Entry 1Z8U (X-ray diffraction, 2.40 A resolution); this record covers chains A and B.

# Chain A
Protein: Alpha-hemoglobin stabilizing protein
Source organism: Homo sapiens
Reference sequence: Q9NZD4 (AHSP_HUMAN); residue numbers follow UniProt; this construct covers 1-102
Sequence (102 residues; numbered 1 to 102; the number before each row is that of its first residue):
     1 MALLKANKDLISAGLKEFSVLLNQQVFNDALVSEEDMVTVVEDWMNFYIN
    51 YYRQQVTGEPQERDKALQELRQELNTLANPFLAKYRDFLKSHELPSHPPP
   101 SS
Disordered / not traced: 1, 92-102
Sequence notes: engineered mutation Ala30 (Pro in Q9NZD4)

# Chain B
Protein: Hemoglobin alpha chain
Source organism: Homo sapiens
Reference sequence: P69905 (HBA_HUMAN); residues 1-141 here = UniProt positions 1-141
Sequence (142 residues; each row starts with the number of its first residue; numbering starts at 0):
     0 MVLSPADKTNVKAAWGKVGAHAGEYGAEALERMFLSFPTTKTYFPHFDLS
    50 HGSAQVKGHGKKVADALTNAVAHVDDMPNALSALSDLHAHKLRVDPVNFK
   100 LLSHCLLVTLAAHLPAEFTPAVHASLDKFLASVSTVLTSKYR
Disordered / not traced: 0-1, 137-141
Sequence notes: initiating methionine (0)
Swiss-Prot annotation at these positions:
  - site: Lys61 (Not glycated)
  - natural variant: Asp6 (A6D: In J-Toronto; this construct carries the variant), Ala13 (A13D: In J-Paris 1/J-Aljezur), Glu27 (A27E: In Shenyang; this construct carries the variant), Lys61 (K61N: In Zambia; deletion: In Clinic), Asp64 (A64D: In Pontoise; this construct carries the variant), Asp75 (D75A: In Lille; D75G: In Chapel Hill; D75N: In G-Pest), Ala111 (A111D: In Petah Tikva)

# Chain A / chain B interface
Residue-residue contacts (30; chain A residue first):
  Glu17(A) - Pro119(B)
  Leu21(A) - His122(B)
  Leu21(A) - Asp126(B)
  Gln24(A) - Ala123(B)  hydrogen bond (side chain-backbone)
  Gln24(A) - Asp126(B)  hydrogen bond
  Gln24(A) - Lys127(B)
  Gln25(A) - Asp126(B)  hydrogen bond
  Asp29(A) - Lys99(B)  hydrogen bond (backbone-side chain)
  Ala30(A) - Val96(B)
  Leu31(A) - Val96(B)
  Val32(A) - Val96(B)
  Asp36(A) - Phe36(B)
  Asp36(A) - Thr38(B)
  Thr39(A) - Ser35(B)
  Thr39(A) - Phe36(B)
  Val40(A) - Phe36(B)  hydrophobic
  Val40(A) - His103(B)
  Asp43(A) - His103(B)  salt bridge
  Trp44(A) - His103(B)
  Trp44(A) - His122(B)  hydrogen bond
  Phe47(A) - Ala110(B)  hydrophobic
  Phe47(A) - Phe117(B)  hydrophobic
  Phe47(A) - Thr118(B)
  Phe47(A) - Pro119(B)  hydrophobic
  Phe47(A) - His122(B)
  Tyr48(A) - Pro119(B)
  Tyr51(A) - Pro114(B)
  Tyr51(A) - Phe117(B)
  Tyr51(A) - Thr118(B)
  Tyr51(A) - Pro119(B)
Interface residues without a listed pair, chain A (17 interface residues in all): Tyr52
Interface residues without a listed pair, chain B (17 interface residues in all): Pro95, Val107

# Summary
Chain A and chain B each contribute 17 residues to their interface, with 5 hydrogen bonds and 1 salt bridge.
Polar pairs include Asp43(A)-His103(B), Gln24(A)-Ala123(B) and Gln24(A)-Asp126(B).
Here chain A is Alpha-hemoglobin stabilizing protein and chain B is Hemoglobin alpha chain, both from Homo
sapiens. Entry 1Z8U (Crystal structure of oxidized alpha hemoglobin bound to AHSP) was determined by X-ray
diffraction.
